PDB entry 4GWN | X-ray diffraction, 3.00 A resolution | chain A

[Chain A]
Protein: Meprin A subunit beta
Organism: Homo sapiens
Notes: EC 3.4.24.63; fragment: Mature meprin beta ectomoiety
UniProt: Q16820 (MEP1B_HUMAN); numbering as in UniProt (aligned over 62-614)
Chain sequence (553 residues; row label = number of the first residue in the row):
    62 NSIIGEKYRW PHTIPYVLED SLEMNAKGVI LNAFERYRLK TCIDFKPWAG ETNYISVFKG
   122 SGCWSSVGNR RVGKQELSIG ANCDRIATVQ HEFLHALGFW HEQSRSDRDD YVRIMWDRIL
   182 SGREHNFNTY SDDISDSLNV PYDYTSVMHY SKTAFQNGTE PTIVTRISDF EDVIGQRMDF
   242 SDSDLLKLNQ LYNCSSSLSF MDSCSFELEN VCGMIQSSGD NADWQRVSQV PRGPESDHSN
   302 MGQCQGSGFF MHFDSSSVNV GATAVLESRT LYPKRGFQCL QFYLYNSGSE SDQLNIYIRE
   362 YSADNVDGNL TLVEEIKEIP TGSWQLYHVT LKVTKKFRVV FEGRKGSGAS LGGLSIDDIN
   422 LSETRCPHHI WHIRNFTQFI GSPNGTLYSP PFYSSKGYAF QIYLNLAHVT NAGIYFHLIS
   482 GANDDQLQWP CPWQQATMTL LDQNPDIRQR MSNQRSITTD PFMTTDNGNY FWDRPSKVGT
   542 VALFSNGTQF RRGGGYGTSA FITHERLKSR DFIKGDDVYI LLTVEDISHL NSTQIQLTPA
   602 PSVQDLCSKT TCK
Disordered / not traced: 595-614
Disulfides: Cys-305 forms a disulfide with the same residue of a neighbouring copy of this chain
Disulfides: Cys-103/Cys-255, Cys-124/Cys-144, Cys-265/Cys-273, Cys-340/Cys-427
Covalently attached groups: N-acetylglucosamine (NAG) linked to Asn-218, Asn-254, Asn-445, Asn-592; glycan linked to Asn-370, Asn-436, Asn-547
Metal / ion sites: Cd2+: His-152, His-156, His-162; Na+: Ser-266, Glu-268, Asp-298, Ser-300, Phe-310, Asp-418
Curated features (UniProtKB/Swiss-Prot):
  - region: Gln-595 to Leu-607 (Required for proteolytic processing)
  - active site: Glu-153
  - binding site (Zn(2+)): His-152, His-156, His-162
  - site: Arg-238 (Mediates preference for acidic residues at subsite P1')
  - glycosylation: Asn-218 (N-linked (GlcNAc...) asparagine), Asn-254 (N-linked (GlcNAc...) asparagine), Asn-370 (N-linked (GlcNAc...) asparagine), Asn-421 (N-linked (GlcNAc...) asparagine), Asn-436 (N-linked (GlcNAc...) asparagine), Asn-445 (N-linked (GlcNAc...) asparagine), Asn-547 (N-linked (GlcNAc...) asparagine), Asn-592 (N-linked (GlcNAc...) asparagine), Ser-593 (O-linked (GalNAc...) serine), Thr-594 (O-linked (GalNAc...) threonine), Thr-599 (O-linked (GalNAc...) threonine), Ser-603 (O-linked (GalNAc...) serine)
  - mutagenesis: Glu-153 (E153A: Complete loss of activity), Lys-248 (K248Y: Decreased activity toward gastrin), Gln-595 to Leu-607 (Abolishes secretion)
Reported in the primary citation:
  - post-translational modification sites: Asn-218, Asn-254, Asn-370, Asn-436, Asn-445, Asn-547, Asn-592
  - self-association interface (contacts with another copy of this molecule); pairs are residue here / residue on that copy: Cys-305/Cys-305 (disulfide)
  - conformationally variable residues (domain motion, loop rearrangement, side-chain flip): Asn-62, Trp-161, Gly-183, Arg-184, Tyr-191, Tyr-211, Arg-238
  - contacts within the chain: Asn-62/Glu-163 (hydrogen bond), Trp-161/Tyr-191, Asn-62/Ser-196, Asn-62/Asp-197
  - specificity-determining residues: Arg-146, Arg-184, Arg-238, Arg-516 (proposed by the authors, not directly observed)

[Overview]
Covalently linked N-acetylglucosamine: at Asn-218, Asn-254, Asn-370, Asn-436, Asn-445 and Asn-547 and 1 more.
His-152, His-156 and His-162 form the Cd2+ site. Curated annotation (UniProt) lists active-site residue
Glu-153, 3 Zn2+-binding residues and 15 mutagenesis sites. From the paper: specificity determinants Arg-146,
Arg-184 and Arg-238 among others; modification sites Asn-218, Asn-254 and Asn-370 among others.
Chain A is Meprin A subunit beta (Homo sapiens); the structure, Crystal structure of human mature meprin beta,
was determined by X-ray diffraction (same publication as 4GWM).
